PDB entry 6MU8 | X-ray diffraction, 2.99 A resolution | chains B and G of the 4 polymer chains in the assembly

== Chain B ==
Name: Envelope glycoprotein gp160
Source organism: Human immunodeficiency virus 1
Notes: fragment: gp41
UniProtKB: Q2N0S6 (Q2N0S6_9HIV1); residues 512-664 here correspond to UniProt positions 509-661 (UniProt number = residue number - 3)
Sequence (153 residues; numbered 512 to 664; the number before each row is that of its first residue):
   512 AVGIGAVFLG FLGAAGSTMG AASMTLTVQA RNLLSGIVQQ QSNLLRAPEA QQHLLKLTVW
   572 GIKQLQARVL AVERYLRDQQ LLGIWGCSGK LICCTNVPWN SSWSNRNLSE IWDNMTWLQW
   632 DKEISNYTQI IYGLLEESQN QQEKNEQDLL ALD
Unresolved in the structure: 512-516, 550-563, 664
Differences from the reference sequence: engineered mutation Pro559 (Ile556 in Q2N0S6), Cys605 (Thr602 in Q2N0S6)
Cystine bridges: Cys598-Cys604
Covalently attached groups: N-acetylglucosamine (NAG) linked to Asn611, Asn637

== Chain G ==
Name: Envelope glycoprotein gp160
Source organism: Human immunodeficiency virus 1
Notes: fragment: gp120
UniProtKB: Q2N0S6 (Q2N0S6_9HIV1); the construct lacks a stretch of the UniProt sequence and is renumbered around it, so the offset changes along the chain: 31-141 = UniProt 30-140; 150-185 = UniProt 141-176; 188-309 = UniProt 187-308; 312-321 = UniProt 309-318; 2 more segments
Sequence (481 residues; numbered 31 to 513 plus 11 insertion-coded residues; 13 numbers in that range are skipped by the numbering (no residue carries them; nothing is unmodelled there); the number before each row is that of its first residue; a row labelled like 185A-185J holds insertion residues (185A, then the next letters in order)):
    31 AENLWVTVYY GVPVWKDAET TLFCASDAKA YETEKHNVWA THACVPTDPN PQEIHLENVT
    91 EEFNMWKNNM VEQMHTDIIS LWDQSLKPCV KLTPLCVTLQ CTNVTNAITD D
   150 MRGELKNCSF NMTTELRDKK QKVYSLFYRL DVVQIN
185A-185J ENQGNRSNNS
   188 NKEYRLINCN TSAITQACPK VSFEPIPIHY CAPAGFAILK CKDKKFNGTG PCPSVSTVQC
   248 THGIKPVVST QLLLNGSLAE EEVMIRSENI TNNAKNILVQ FNTPVQINCT RPNNNTRKSI
   308 RI
   312 GPGQAFYATG
  321A D
   322 IIGDIRQAHC NVSKATWNET LGKVVKQLRK HFGNNTIIRF ANSSGGDLEV TTHSFNCGGE
   382 FFYCNTSGLF NSTWISN
   400 TSVQGSNSTG SNDSITLPCR IKQIINMWQR IGQAMYAPPI QGVIRCVSNI TGLILTRDGG
   460 STNSTTETFR PGGGDMRDNW RSELYKYKVV KIEPLGVAPT RCKRRVVGRR RRRR
Unresolved in the structure: 31, 61-64, 185A-185J, 400-411, 459-464, 505-513
Differences from the reference sequence: engineered mutation Ala137 (Asn136 in Q2N0S6); conflict Asn332 (Thr330 in Q2N0S6), Cys501 (Ala498 in Q2N0S6); expression tag (509-513)
Cystine bridges: Cys54-Cys74, Cys119-Cys205, Cys126-Cys196, Cys131-Cys157, Cys218-Cys247, Cys228-Cys239, Cys296-Cys331, Cys378-Cys445, Cys385-Cys418
Covalently attached groups: glycan linked to Asn88; N-acetylglucosamine (NAG) linked to Asn133, Asn156, Asn160, Asn197, Asn234, Asn262, Asn276, Asn295, Asn301, Asn332, Asn355, Asn363, Asn386, Asn448
Residues lining bound ligands: JYS (1-[4-(benzenecarbonyl)piperazin-1-yl]-2-(4-bromo-7-fluoro-1H-indol-3-yl)ethane-1,2-dione): Ile108, Ile109, Trp112, Asp113, Leu116, Val255, Thr257, Glu370, Ser375, Phe376, Phe382, Tyr384, Ile424, Asn425, Met426, Trp427, Gln432, Ala433, Met434, Met475

== Chain B / chain G interface ==
Residue-residue contacts (113):
  Leu520(B) with Ile84(G)
  Gly521(B) with Ile84(G)
  Phe522(B) with Ile84(G); Leu86(G); Thr244(G)
  Leu523(B) with Pro43(G), hydrophobic; Trp45(G), hydrophobic; Leu86(G); Ile491(G), hydrophobic
  Ala526(B) with Pro43(G), hydrophobic; Trp45(G), hydrophobic; Val89(G), hydrophobic
  Gly527(B) with Glu87(G); Asn88(G); Val89(G)
  Met530(B) with Ala497(G), hydrophobic
  Ala533(B) with Pro43(G), hydrophobic
  Ser534(B) with Tyr39(G)
  Leu537(B) with Tyr40(G); Gly41(G)
  Gln540(B) with Gly41(G), hydrogen bond (side chain-backbone)
  Asn543(B) with Gly222(G)
  Leu544(B) with Tyr40(G); Pro493(G), hydrophobic
  Leu545(B) with Ala221(G), hydrophobic
  Ile548(B) with Val75(G), hydrophobic
  Val549(B) with Phe53(G), hydrophobic; Pro220(G), hydrophobic; Ala221(G)
  Thr569(B) with Gln114(G)
  Val570(B) with Ser110(G); Leu111(G), hydrophobic; Gln114(G), hydrogen bond (backbone-side chain)
  Trp571(B) with Cys54(G), hydrophobic; Trp69(G), hydrogen bond (side chain-backbone); Ala70(G); Ala73(G); Cys74(G); Asp107(G); Leu111(G), hydrophobic; Tyr217(G), hydrophobic
  Lys574(B) with Leu52(G), hydrogen bond (side chain-backbone); Gln103(G), hydrogen bond; Asp107(G), salt bridge
  Gln577(B) with Thr51(G)
  Ala578(B) with Thr51(G); Phe53(G), hydrophobic; Pro220(G)
  Leu581(B) with Thr50(G); Phe223(G), hydrophobic
  Ala582(B) with Ala221(G)
  Arg585(B) with Gly222(G); Phe223(G); Ile491(G), hydrogen bond (side chain-backbone)
  Tyr586(B) with Tyr40(G)
  Asp589(B) with Tyr40(G); Pro493(G); Leu494(G)
  Gln590(B) with Tyr40(G), hydrogen bond
  Leu593(B) with Val38(G), hydrophobic; Tyr40(G), hydrophobic; Leu494(G), hydrophobic
  Trp596(B) with Val38(G), hydrophobic; Arg503(G), hydrogen bond (backbone-side chain)
  Gly597(B) with Arg503(G)
  Lys601(B) with Tyr40(G)
  Leu602(B) with Val38(G); Tyr39(G); Tyr40(G), hydrogen bond (backbone-backbone)
  Ile603(B) with Val38(G); Tyr39(G), hydrophobic
  Cys604(B) with Thr37(G); Val38(G), hydrogen bond (backbone-backbone)
  Cys605(B) with Cys501(G), disulfide; Lys502(G); Arg503(G), hydrogen bond (backbone-side chain)
  Thr606(B) with Val36(G), hydrogen bond (side chain-backbone); Lys502(G); Arg503(G), hydrogen bond (backbone-backbone)
  Asn607(B) with Trp35(G); Lys502(G); Arg503(G)
  Val608(B) with Trp35(G); Val36(G), hydrogen bond (backbone-backbone)
  Pro609(B) with Leu34(G); Trp35(G)
  Trp610(B) with Leu34(G), hydrogen bond (backbone-backbone); Trp35(G); Val36(G), hydrophobic; Pro498(G), hydrophobic
  Trp614(B) with Val36(G), hydrophobic
  Leu619(B) with Leu34(G), hydrophobic; Pro498(G); Arg500(G)
  Trp623(B) with Tyr39(G); Ala497(G), hydrophobic; Pro498(G), hydrogen bond (side chain-backbone)
  Trp628(B) with Tyr39(G), hydrophobic; Val42(G); Val44(G); Gly495(G)
  Leu629(B) with Pro43(G); Val44(G), hydrophobic; Trp45(G)
  Trp631(B) with Val496(G), hydrogen bond (side chain-backbone); Ala497(G); Pro498(G)
  Asp632(B) with Val44(G); Lys46(G), salt bridge
  Ile642(B) with Val36(G), hydrophobic
  Leu646(B) with Val36(G), hydrophobic
  Gln650(B) with Arg503(G), hydrogen bond
  Gln653(B) with Arg503(G), hydrogen bond
Interface residues without a listed pair, chain B (62 interface residues in all): Gly524, Ala525, Thr536, Ala541, Ser546, Gly547, Gln575, Leu592, Cys598, Tyr643
Interface residues without a listed pair, chain G (56 interface residues in all): Pro76, His85, Ile215, Gln246, Lys490, Thr499
Inter-chain disulfides: Cys605(B)-Cys501(G)

== In short ==
Chain B and chain G form an interface of 62 and 56 residues respectively, with 1 disulfide bond, 19 hydrogen
bonds and 2 salt bridges. Among the polar pairs are Lys574(B)-Asp107(G), Asp632(B)-Lys46(G) and
Gln540(B)-Gly41(G). Ligands of chain G: compound JYS.
Chain B is Envelope glycoprotein gp160 and chain G is Envelope glycoprotein gp160, both from Human
immunodeficiency virus 1; the structure, Crystal Structure of HIV-1 BG505 SOSIP.664 Prefusion Env Trimer Bound
to Small Molecule HIV-1 Entry Inhibitor ..., was determined by X-ray diffraction together with 6MTJ, 6MTN,
6MU6, 6MU7, 6MUF and 6MUG from the same study.
